7GWA - chains A and D; structure by X-ray diffraction, 1.75 A resolution.

[Chain A]
Molecule: B-cell lymphoma 6 protein
Source organism: Homo sapiens
UniProtKB: P41182 (BCL6_HUMAN); residues 5-129 here = UniProt positions 5-129
Sequence (128 residues; each row starts with the number of its first residue):
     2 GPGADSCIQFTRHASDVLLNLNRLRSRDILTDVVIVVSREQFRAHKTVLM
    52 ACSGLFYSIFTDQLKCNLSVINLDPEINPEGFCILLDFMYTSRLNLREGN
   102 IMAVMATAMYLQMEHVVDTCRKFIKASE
Disordered / not traced: 2-5
Construct notes: expression tag (2-4)
Small-molecule neighbours: A1ACW (5-[(2-chloro-5-fluoropyrimidin-4-yl)amino]-1,3-dihydro-2H-indol-2-one): Asn-21, Arg-24, Leu-25, Arg-28, Met-51, Ala-52, Cys-53, Ser-54, Gly-55, Tyr-58, Gln-113, Met-114, Glu-115
Curated features (UniProtKB/Swiss-Prot):
  - mutagenesis: Asn-21 (N21K: Abolishes interaction with NCOR2 and HDAC2, no effect on interaction with CTBP1 and transcriptional autoinhibition; when associated with A-116 and 376-Q--Q-379), Ser-59 (S59A: Abolished ubiquitination by the SCF(FBXL17) complex), His-116 (H116A: Abolishes interaction with NCOR2 and HDAC2, no effect on interaction with CTBP1 and transcriptional autoinhibition; when associated with K-21 and 376-Q--Q-379)

[Chain D]
Molecule: WVIP tetrapeptide
Sequence (6 residues; numbered 0 to 5; the number before each row is that of its first residue; numbering starts at 0):
     0 XWVIPA
Modified positions: ACE (acetyl group) at position 0

[Interface between chain A and chain D]
Residue-residue contacts (12; chain A residue first):
  Cys-8(A) with Pro-4(D)
  Ile-9(A) with Trp-1(D), hydrophobic; Val-2(D)
  Gln-10(A) with ACE_0(D); Trp-1(D); Val-2(D), hydrogen bond (backbone-backbone); Pro-4(D)
  Phe-11(A) with ACE_0(D); Trp-1(D)
  Thr-12(A) with ACE_0(D), hydrogen bond (backbone-backbone); Val-2(D)
  Arg-13(A) with ACE_0(D)
Interface residues without a listed pair, chain D (5 interface residues in all): Ile-3

[In short]
6 residues of chain A face 5 of chain D across their interface; the contacts include 2 hydrogen bonds.
Main-chain hydrogen bonds include Gln-10(A)/Val-2(D) and Thr-12(A)/ACE_0(D). Bound to chain A: compound A1ACW.
UniProt lists 3 mutagenesis sites on chain A.
Chain A is B-cell lymphoma 6 protein (Homo sapiens) and chain D is WVIP tetrapeptide; the structure, Crystal
Structure of B-cell lymphoma 6 protein BTB domain in complex with ligand 5 at 12.90 ..., was determined by
X-ray diffraction (same publication as 7GUD, 7GUE, 7GUF, 7GUG, 7GUH, 7GUI and 126 further entries).
